1OWN - chain A; structure by X-ray diffraction, 2.30 A resolution.

[Chain A]
Molecule: Deoxyribodipyrimidine photolyase
Source organism: Synechococcus elongatus
Notes: EC 4.1.99.3
Reference sequence: P05327 (PHR_SYNLE); residues 1-484 here correspond to UniProt positions 0-483 (UniProt number = residue number - 1)
Chain sequence (484 residues; numbered 1 to 484; the number before each row is that of its first residue):
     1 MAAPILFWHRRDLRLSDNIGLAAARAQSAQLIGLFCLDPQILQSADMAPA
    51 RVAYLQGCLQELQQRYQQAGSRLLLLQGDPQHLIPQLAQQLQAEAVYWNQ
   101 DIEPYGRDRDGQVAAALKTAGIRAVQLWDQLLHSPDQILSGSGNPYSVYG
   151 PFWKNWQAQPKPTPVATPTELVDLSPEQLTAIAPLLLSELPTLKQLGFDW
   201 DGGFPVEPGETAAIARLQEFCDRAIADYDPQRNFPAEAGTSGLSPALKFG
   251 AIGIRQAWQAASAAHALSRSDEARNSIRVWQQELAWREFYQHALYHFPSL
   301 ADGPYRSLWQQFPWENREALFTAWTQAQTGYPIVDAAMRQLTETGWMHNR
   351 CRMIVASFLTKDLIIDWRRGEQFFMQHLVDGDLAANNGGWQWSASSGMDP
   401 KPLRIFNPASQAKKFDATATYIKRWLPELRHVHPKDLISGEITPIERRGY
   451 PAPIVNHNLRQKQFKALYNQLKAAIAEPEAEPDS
Unresolved in the structure: 1, 476-484
Curated features (UniProtKB/Swiss-Prot):
  - binding site (FAD): Asn387
Small-molecule neighbours: FAD (flavin-adenine dinucleotide): Tyr228, Thr240, Ser241, Gly242, Leu243, Ser244, Leu247, Trp280, Glu283, Leu284, Trp286, Arg287, Tyr290, Trp346, Met347, His348, Asn349, Arg352, Met353, Ala356, Phe374, Leu378, Asp380, Gly381, Asp382, Ala385, Asn386, Gly389, Trp390

[Summary]
Ligands of chain A: flavin-adenine dinucleotide. From UniProt: FAD-binding residue Asn387.
Chain A is Deoxyribodipyrimidine photolyase (Synechococcus elongatus); the structure, DATA3:DNA photolyase /
received X-rays dose 4.8 exp15 photons/mm2, was determined by X-ray diffraction together with 1OWL, 1OWM, 1OWO
and 1OWP from the same study.
